Entry 6IBY (X-ray diffraction, 2.51 A resolution); this record covers chain A.

Chain A:
Name: 6-phosphofructo-2-kinase/fructose-2,6-bisphosphatase 3
Organism: Homo sapiens
Notes: EC 2.7.1.105, 3.1.3.46
UniProt: Q16875 (F263_HUMAN); residues 3-446 here correspond to UniProt positions 4-447 (UniProt number = residue number + 1)
Chain sequence (428 residues; numbered 3 to 446; 16 numbers in that range are skipped by the numbering (no residue carries them; nothing is unmodelled there); the number before each row is that of its first residue):
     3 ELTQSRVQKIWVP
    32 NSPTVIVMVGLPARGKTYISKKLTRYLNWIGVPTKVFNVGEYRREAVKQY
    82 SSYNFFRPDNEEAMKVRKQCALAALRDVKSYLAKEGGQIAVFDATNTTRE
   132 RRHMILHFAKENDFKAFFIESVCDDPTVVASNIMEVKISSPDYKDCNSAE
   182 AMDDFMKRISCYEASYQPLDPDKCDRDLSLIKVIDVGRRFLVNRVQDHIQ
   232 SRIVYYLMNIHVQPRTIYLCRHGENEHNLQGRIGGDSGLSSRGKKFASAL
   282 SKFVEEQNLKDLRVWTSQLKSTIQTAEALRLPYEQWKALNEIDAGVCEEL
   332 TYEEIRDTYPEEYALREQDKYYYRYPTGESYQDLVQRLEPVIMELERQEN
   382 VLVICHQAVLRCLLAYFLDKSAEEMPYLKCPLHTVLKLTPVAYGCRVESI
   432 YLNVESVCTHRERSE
Curated features (UniProtKB/Swiss-Prot):
  - active site: Asp124, Cys154, His253 (Tele-phosphohistidine intermediate), Glu322 (Proton donor/acceptor)
  - binding site (ATP): Gly41 to Tyr49, Asn163 to Lys168, Tyr344 to Arg347, Gln388 to Arg392, Tyr424
  - binding site (beta-D-fructose 6-phosphate): Arg74, Arg98, Thr126, Arg132, Lys168, Arg189, Tyr193
  - binding site (beta-D-fructose 2,6-bisphosphate): Arg252, Asn259, Gly265, Tyr333, Arg347, Lys351, Tyr362, Gln388, Arg392
  - site (Transition state stabilizer): Arg252, Asn259, His387
Covalent attachments: beta-mercaptoethanol (BME) linked to Cys439
Residues lining bound ligands:
  - 6-O-phosphono-beta-D-fructofuranose (F6P): Arg252, Asn259, Arg263, Ile264, Gly265, Glu322, Ile323, Tyr333, Arg347, Lys351, Tyr362, His387, Gln388, Ala389, Arg392, Thr440
  - citrate anion (FLC): Val70, Gly71, Arg74, Phe87, Arg98, Ala125, Thr126, Arg132, Arg189, Tyr193
  - HAT (3-[[8-(1-methylindol-6-yl)quinoxalin-6-yl]amino]-N-[(3S)-1-methylpyrrolidin-3-yl]pyridine-4-carboxamide): Ala44, Arg45, Gly46, Tyr49, Ile50, Ser152, Cys154, Val159, Asn163, Glu166, Val167, Val214, Val217, Gly218, Phe221, Leu238, Ile241, His242, Val243, Pro421, Val422, Ala423, Tyr424
  - pyrophosphate (POP): Leu42, Pro43, Ala44, Arg45, Gly46, Lys47, Thr48, Tyr49, Asp124, Asn163, Val167, Lys168, Tyr424

In short:
Chain A binds compound HAT, pyrophosphate, citrate anion and 6-O-phosphono-beta-D-fructofuranose. UniProt
lists 4 active-site residues, 25 ATP-binding residues, 7 beta-D-fructose 6-phosphate-binding residues and 9
beta-D-fructose 2,6-bisphosphate-binding residues.
Chain A is 6-phosphofructo-2-kinase/fructose-2,6-bisphosphatase 3 (Homo sapiens); the structure, Human PFKFB3
in complex with a N-Aryl 6-Aminoquinoxaline inhibitor 6, was determined by X-ray diffraction together with
6IBX, 6IBZ and 6IC0 from the same study.
